7LN6 - chains A and F of the 7 polymer chains in the assembly; structure by electron microscopy, 3.58 A resolution.

== Chain A (and F) ==
Molecule: Transitional endoplasmic reticulum ATPase
Source organism: Homo sapiens
Notes: EC 3.6.4.6; chain F of this document is another copy of the same molecule, construct and numbering; everything in this record applies to it too
UniProtKB: P55072 (TERA_HUMAN); numbering as in UniProt (aligned over 1-806)
Amino-acid sequence (806 residues; row label = number of the first residue in the row):
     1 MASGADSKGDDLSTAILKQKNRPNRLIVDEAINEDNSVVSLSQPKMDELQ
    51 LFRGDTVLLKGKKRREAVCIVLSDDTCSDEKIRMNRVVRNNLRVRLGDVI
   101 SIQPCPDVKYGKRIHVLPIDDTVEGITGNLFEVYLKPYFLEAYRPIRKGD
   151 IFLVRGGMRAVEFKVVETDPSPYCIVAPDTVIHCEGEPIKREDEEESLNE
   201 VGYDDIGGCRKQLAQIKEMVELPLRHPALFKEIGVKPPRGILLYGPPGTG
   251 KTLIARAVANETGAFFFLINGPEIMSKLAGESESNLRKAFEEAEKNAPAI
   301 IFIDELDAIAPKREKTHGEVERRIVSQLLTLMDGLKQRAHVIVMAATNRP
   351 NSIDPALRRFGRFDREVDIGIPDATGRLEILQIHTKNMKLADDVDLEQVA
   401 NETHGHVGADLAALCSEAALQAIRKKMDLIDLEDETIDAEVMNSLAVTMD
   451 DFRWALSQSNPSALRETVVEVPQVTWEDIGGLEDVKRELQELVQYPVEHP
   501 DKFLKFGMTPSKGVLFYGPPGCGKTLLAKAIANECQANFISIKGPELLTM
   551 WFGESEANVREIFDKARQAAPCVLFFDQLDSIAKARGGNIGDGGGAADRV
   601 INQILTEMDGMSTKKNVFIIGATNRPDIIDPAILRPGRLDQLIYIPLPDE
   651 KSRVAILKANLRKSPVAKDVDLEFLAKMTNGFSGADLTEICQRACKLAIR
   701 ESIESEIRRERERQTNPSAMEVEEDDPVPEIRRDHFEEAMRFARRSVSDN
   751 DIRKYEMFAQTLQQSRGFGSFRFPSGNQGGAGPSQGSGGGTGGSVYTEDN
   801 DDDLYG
Disordered / not traced: 1-22, 462-471, 715-726, 776-806 (chain F: 1-20, 463-471, 584-596, 715-726, 763-769, 776-806)
Sequence notes: engineered mutation Glu232 (Ala in P55072), Gln578 (Glu in P55072)
Residues lining bound ligands:
  - ADP (adenosine-5'-diphosphate), molecule 1: Asp205, Ile206, Gly207, Pro247, Gly248, Thr249, Gly250, Lys251, Thr252, Leu253, Asp304, Asn348, Ile380, His384, Gly408, Ala409
  - ADP, molecule 2: Gly480, Pro519, Pro520, Gly521, Cys522, Gly523, Lys524, Thr525, Leu526, Ile656, Asn660, Gly684, Ala685, Thr688
Swiss-Prot annotation at these positions:
  - region: Thr797 to Gly806 (Interaction with UBXN6)
  - motif: Asp802 to Gly806 (PIM motif)
  - binding site (ATP): Pro247 to Leu253, Asn348, His384, Gly521 to Leu526
  - modified residue: Ala2 (N-acetylalanine), Ser3 (Phosphoserine), Ser7 (Phosphoserine), Ser13 (Phosphoserine), Ser37 (Phosphoserine), Lys315 (N6,N6,N6-trimethyllysine), Thr436 (Phosphothreonine), Ser462 (Phosphoserine), Lys502 (N6-acetyllysine), Lys505 (N6-acetyllysine), Lys668 (N6-acetyllysine), Ser702 (Phosphoserine), Lys754 (N6-acetyllysine), Ser770 (Phosphoserine), Ser775 (Phosphoserine), Ser787 (Phosphoserine), Tyr805 (Phosphotyrosine)
  - cross-link (Glycyl lysine isopeptide (Lys-Gly)): Lys8 (interchain with G-Cter in SUMO2), Lys18 (interchain with G-Cter in SUMO2)
  - natural variant: Arg95 (R95G: In IBMPFD1), Gly97 (G97E: In CMT2Y), Ile126 (I126F: In IBMPFD1; uncertain significance), Arg155 (R155C: In IBMPFD1; R155H: In FTDALS6 and IBMPFD1; R155L: In IBMPFD1; R155P: In IBMPFD1; R155S: In IBMPFD1), Arg159 (R159G: In FTDALS6; R159H: In IBMPFD1), Ala160 (A160T: In IBMPFD1; uncertain significance), Glu185 (E185K: In CMT2Y), Arg191 (R191Q: In FTDALS6 and IBMPFD1), Leu198 (L198W: In IBMPFD1), Glu232 (A232E: In IBMPFD1; this construct carries the variant), Ile254 (I254F: In IBMPFD1; uncertain significance), Ile369 (I369T: In IBMPFD1; uncertain significance), 2 further natural variant entries in UniProt
  - mutagenesis: Phe52 to Asp55 (Abolishes interaction with NPLOC4; when associated with A-110), Arg53 (R53A: Minor effect on affinity for ATP and ADP), Arg86 (R86A: Strongly increased affinity for ATP. Strongly reduced affinity for ADP), Tyr110 (Y110A: Abolishes interaction with NPLOC4; when associated with 52-A--A-55), Arg113 to His115 (Severely reduced binding to DERL1), Phe131 (F131R: Severely reduced binding to DERL1), Leu140 (L140D: Severely reduced binding to DERL1), Asp179 (D179R: No effect on binding to DERL1), His183 (H183W: Severely reduced binding to DERL1), Lys251 (K251Q: Impairs ERAD degradation of HMGCR and does not inhibit interaction with RHBDD1; when associated with Q-524), Glu305 (E305Q: Defect in ubiquitin-dependent protein degradation by the proteasome; when associated with Q-578), Lys312 (K312A: Does not affect methylation by VCPKMT), 7 further mutagenesis entries in UniProt
From the paper describing this entry:
  - mutagenesis - L464A: decreased catalytic activity
  - mutagenesis - W551A/F552A, R599A: abolished catalytic activity
  - mutagenesis - I590A/D592A: unchanged catalytic activity
  - disease-associated variants - A232E: increased catalytic activity (citing earlier work)
  - mutagenesis - E578Q: decreased catalytic activity (citing earlier work)

== How chain A and chain F interact ==
Contacting residue pairs - 103 pairs, chain A then chain F:
  Glu192(A) - Lys336(F)
  Glu192(A) - Arg338(F)
  Pro272(A) - Ser326(F)
  Met275(A) - Arg323(F)
  Ser276(A) - Glu283(F)
  Ser276(A) - Arg323(F)  hydrogen bond (side chain-backbone)
  Ser276(A) - Ser326(F)
  Ser276(A) - Gln327(F)  hydrogen bond (side chain-backbone)
  Leu278(A) - Arg323(F)
  Ala308(A) - Arg313(F)
  Val320(A) - Glu319(F)
  Glu321(A) - Arg322(F)  salt bridge
  Arg349(A) - Glu314(F)  salt bridge
  Asn387(A) - Ile233(F)
  Met388(A) - Ile233(F)
  Met388(A) - Val235(F)  hydrophobic
  Lys389(A) - Glu232(F)
  Ser416(A) - Val235(F)
  Ala419(A) - Ile233(F)  hydrophobic
  Ala419(A) - Val235(F)  hydrophobic
  Ile423(A) - Leu222(F)  hydrophobic
  Ile423(A) - Phe230(F)  hydrophobic
  Ile423(A) - Ile233(F)  hydrophobic
  Arg424(A) - Glu218(F)  salt bridge
  Met427(A) - Leu222(F)  hydrophobic
  Asp431(A) - Arg22(F)  salt bridge
  Asp431(A) - Arg25(F)  salt bridge
  Asp431(A) - His226(F)
  Leu432(A) - Glu221(F)
  Leu432(A) - Leu222(F)
  Leu432(A) - Arg225(F)
  Glu433(A) - Arg25(F)  salt bridge
  Glu433(A) - Arg225(F)  hydrogen bond (backbone-side chain)
  Asp434(A) - Arg225(F)
  Asp434(A) - His226(F)  hydrogen bond (backbone-side chain)
  Glu435(A) - Arg225(F)
  Glu435(A) - His226(F)
  Ile437(A) - His226(F)
  Leu445(A) - Leu229(F)  hydrophobic
  Val447(A) - Ile233(F)  hydrophobic
  Pro520(A) - Arg635(F)
  Gly521(A) - Arg635(F)
  Thr525(A) - Asp609(F)
  Lys543(A) - Thr606(F)
  Pro545(A) - Arg560(F)  hydrogen bond (backbone-side chain)
  Pro545(A) - Arg599(F)
  Pro545(A) - Gln603(F)
  Glu546(A) - Arg560(F)
  Glu546(A) - Gln603(F)  hydrogen bond (backbone-side chain)
  Leu548(A) - Phe552(F)  hydrophobic
  Leu548(A) - Gly553(F)
  Leu548(A) - Arg599(F)
  Thr549(A) - Phe552(F)
  Met550(A) - Trp551(F)  hydrophobic
  Met550(A) - Phe552(F)  hydrophobic
  Met550(A) - Gly553(F)
  Asp577(A) - Thr606(F)
  Gln578(A) - Asn602(F)
  Gln578(A) - Thr606(F)
  Asp580(A) - Asn602(F)
  Ser581(A) - Arg599(F)
  Ser581(A) - Asn602(F)
  Gly593(A) - Phe552(F)
  Ala596(A) - Phe552(F)  hydrophobic
  Ala597(A) - Phe552(F)
  Lys663(A) - Leu504(F)  hydrogen bond (side chain-backbone)
  Lys663(A) - Lys505(F)  hydrogen bond (side chain-backbone)
  Lys663(A) - Phe506(F)
  Lys663(A) - Gly507(F)
  Ser664(A) - Gly507(F)
  Pro665(A) - Phe506(F)  hydrophobic
  Val670(A) - Phe773(F)  hydrophobic
  Phe674(A) - Phe771(F)  hydrophobic
  Phe674(A) - Pro774(F)  hydrophobic
  Ala685(A) - Pro636(F)  hydrophobic
  Glu689(A) - Pro636(F)
  Gln692(A) - Met508(F)
  Gln692(A) - Thr509(F)  hydrogen bond (side chain-backbone)
  Cys695(A) - Gly507(F)  hydrogen bond (side chain-backbone)
  Cys695(A) - Met508(F)  hydrophobic
  Lys696(A) - Met508(F)
  Lys696(A) - Ser511(F)
  Lys696(A) - Gln641(F)  hydrogen bond
  Ile699(A) - His499(F)
  Ile699(A) - Lys502(F)
  Ile699(A) - Phe506(F)  hydrophobic
  Ile699(A) - Met508(F)  hydrophobic
  Arg700(A) - Glu491(F)  salt bridge
  Arg700(A) - Tyr495(F)
  Ile703(A) - His499(F)
  Pro729(A) - Phe506(F)
  Arg733(A) - Phe773(F)
  Phe736(A) - Phe773(F)  hydrophobic
  Glu737(A) - Phe771(F)
  Glu737(A) - Arg772(F)  salt bridge
  Glu737(A) - Phe773(F)  hydrogen bond (side chain-backbone)
  Met740(A) - Phe771(F)  hydrophobic
  Arg741(A) - Ser770(F)
  Arg741(A) - Phe771(F)
  Ser746(A) - Pro631(F)
  Ser746(A) - Leu634(F)
  Ser746(A) - Arg635(F)
  Ser746(A) - Pro636(F)
Other interface residues (no listed pair), chain A (76 interface residues in all): Glu273, Lys277, Ala279, Ala409, Leu420, Leu429, Ile430, Thr436, Lys584, Asn624, Leu675, Asp686, Ser702, Pro727, Asp734
Other interface residues (no listed pair), chain F (65 interface residues in all): Lys217, Gly234, Leu329, Thr330, Phe360, Phe503, Pro510, Glu554, Glu556, Ala597, Leu605, Ala632, Arg638

== Summary ==
Chain A and chain F form an interface of 76 and 65 residues respectively, with 12 hydrogen bonds and 8 salt
bridges. Polar pairs include Glu321(A)-Arg322(F), Arg349(A)-Glu314(F) and Arg424(A)-Glu218(F). From the paper:
L464A and E578Q of chain A reduce catalytic activity; W551A/F552A and R599A of chain A abolish catalytic
activity; 6 substitutions were tested in all.
Chain A and chain F are both Transitional endoplasmic reticulum ATPase (Homo sapiens); the structure, Cryo-EM
structure of human p97 in complex with Npl4/Ufd1 and polyubiquitinated Ub-Eos (CHAPSO, Class 2, Open ..., was
determined by electron microscopy together with 7LMZ, 7LN0, 7LN1, 7LN2, 7LN3, 7LN4 and 7LN5 from the same
study.
